Entry 2JAG (X-ray diffraction, 1.93 A resolution); this record covers chain A.

# Chain A
Molecule: Halorhodopsin
Source organism: Halobacterium salinarum (strain ATCC 29341 / DSM 671 / R1)
UniProt: B0R2U4 (BACH_HALS3); residues 1-274 here = UniProt positions 1-274
Amino-acid sequence (274 residues; each row starts with the number of its first residue):
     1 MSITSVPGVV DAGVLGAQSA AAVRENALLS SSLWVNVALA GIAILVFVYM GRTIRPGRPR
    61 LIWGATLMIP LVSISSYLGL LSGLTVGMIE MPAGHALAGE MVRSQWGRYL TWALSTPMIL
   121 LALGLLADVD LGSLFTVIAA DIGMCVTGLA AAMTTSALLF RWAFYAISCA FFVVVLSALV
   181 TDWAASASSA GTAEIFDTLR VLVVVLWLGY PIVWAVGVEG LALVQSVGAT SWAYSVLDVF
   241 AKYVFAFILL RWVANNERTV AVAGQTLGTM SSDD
Unresolved in the structure: 1-21, 264-274
Sequence notes: engineered mutation V203 (Thr in B0R2U4), A229 (Val in B0R2U4)
Swiss-Prot annotation at these positions:
  - binding site (chloride): Q105, T111, S115
  - modified residue: K242 (N6-(retinylidene)lysine)
Covalent attachments: retinal (RET) linked to K242
Ligand contacts: retinal (RET): Y109, W112, S115, T116, I119, M144, G148, Y165, S168, C169, F172, W207, Y210, P211, W214, D238, A241

# Summary
Covalently linked retinal: at K242. Curated annotation (UniProt) lists 3 chloride-binding residues.
Chain A is Halorhodopsin (Halobacterium salinarum (strain ATCC 29341 / DSM 671 / R1)); the structure,
L1-intermediate of halorhodopsin T203V, was determined by X-ray diffraction, deposited together with 2JAF.
